7U0H - chains 1 and e of the 49 polymer chains in the assembly; structure by electron microscopy, 2.76 A resolution.

# Chain 1
Molecule: 25S rRNA
From: Saccharomyces cerevisiae BY4741
Sequence (3396 nucleotides; each row starts with the number of its first residue):
     1 GUUUGACCUC AAAUCAGGUA GGAGUACCCG CUGAACUUAA GCAUAUCAAU AAGCGGAGGA
    61 AAAGAAACCA ACCGGGAUUG CCUUAGUAAC GGCGAGUGAA GCGGCAAAAG CUCAAAUUUG
   121 AAAUCUGGUA CCUUCGGUGC CCGAGUUGUA AUUUGGAGAG GGCAACUUUG GGGCCGUUCC
   181 UUGUCUAUGU UCCUUGGAAC AGGACGUCAU AGAGGGUGAG AAUCCCGUGU GGCGAGGAGU
   241 GCGGUUCUUU GUAAAGUGCC UUCGAAGAGU CGAGUUGUUU GGGAAUGCAG CUCUAAGUGG
   301 GUGGUAAAUU CCAUCUAAAG CUAAAUAUUG GCGAGAGACC GAUAGCGAAC AAGUACAGUG
   361 AUGGAAAGAU GAAAAGAACU UUGAAAAGAG AGUGAAAAAG UACGUGAAAU UGUUGAAAGG
   421 GAAGGGCAUU UGAUCAGACA UGGUGUUUUG UGCCCUCUGC UCCUUGUGGG UAGGGGAAUC
   481 UCGCAUUUCA CUGGGCCAGC AUCAGUUUUG GUGGCAGGAU AAAUCCAUAG GAAUGUAGCU
   541 UGCCUCGGUA AGUAUUAUAG CCUGUGGGAA UACUGCCAGC UGGGACUGAG GACUGCGACG
   601 UAAGUCAAGG AUGCUGGCAU AAUGGUUAUA UGCCGCCCGU CUUGAAACAC GGACCAAGGA
   661 GUCUAACGUC UAUGCGAGUG UUUGGGUGUA AAACCCAUAC GCGUAAUGAA AGUGAACGUA
   721 GGUUGGGGCC UCGCAAGAGG UGCACAAUCG ACCGAUCCUG AUGUCUUCGG AUGGAUUUGA
   781 GUAAGAGCAU AGCUGUUGGG ACCCGAAAGA UGGUGAACUA UGCCUGAAUA GGGUGAAGCC
   841 AGAGGAAACU CUGGUGGAGG CUCGUAGCGG UUCUGACGUG CAAAUCGAUC GUCGAAUUUG
   901 GGUAUAGGGG CGAAAGACUA AUCGAACCAU CUAGUAGCUG GUUCCUGCCG AAGUUUCCCU
   961 CAGGAUAGCA GAAGCUCGUA UCAGUUUUAU GAGGUAAAGC GAAUGAUUAG AGGUUCCGGG
  1021 GUCGAAAUGA CCUUGACCUA UUCUCAAACU UUAAAUAUGU AAGAAGUCCU UGUUACUUAA
  1081 UUGAACGUGG ACAUUUGAAU GAAGAGCUUU UAGUGGGCCA UUUUUGGUAA GCAGAACUGG
  1141 CGAUGCGGGA UGAACCGAAC GUAGAGUUAA GGUGCCGGAA UACACGCUCA UCAGACACCA
  1201 CAAAAGGUGU UAGUUCAUCU AGACAGCCGG ACGGUGGCCA UGGAAGUCGG AAUCCGCUAA
  1261 GGAGUGUGUA ACAACUCACC GGCCGAAUGA ACUAGCCCUG AAAAUGGAUG GCGCUCAAGC
  1321 GUGUUACCUA UACUCUACCG UCAGGGUUGA UAUGAUGCCC UGACGAGUAG GCAGGCGUGG
  1381 AGGUCAGUGA CGAAGCCUAG ACCGUAAGGU CGGGUCGAAC GGCCUCUAGU GCAGAUCUUG
  1441 GUGGUAGUAG CAAAUAUUCA AAUGAGAACU UUGAAGACUG AAGUGGGGAA AGGUUCCACG
  1501 UCAACAGCAG UUGGACGUGG GUUAGUCGAU CCUAAGAGAU GGGGAAGCUC CGUUUCAAAG
  1561 GCCUGAUUUU AUGCAGGCCA CCAUCGAAAG GGAAUCCGGU UAAGAUUCCG GAACCUGGAU
  1621 AUGGAUUCUU CACGGUAACG UAACUGAAUG UGGAGACGUC GGCGCGAGCC CUGGGAGGAG
  1681 UUAUCUUUUC UUCUUAACAG CUUAUCACCC CGGAAUUGGU UUAUCCGGAG AUGGGGUCUU
  1741 AUGGCUGGAA GAGGCCAGCA CCUUUGCUGG CUCCGGUGCG CUUGUGACGG CCCGUGAAAA
  1801 UCCACAGGAA GGAAUAGUUU UCAUGCCAGG UCGUACUGAU AACCGCAGCA GGUCUCCAAG
  1861 GUGAACAGCC UCUAGUUGAU AGAAUAAUGU AGAUAAGGGA AGUCGGCAAA AUAGAUCCGU
  1921 AACUUCGGGA UAAGGAUUGG CUCUAAGGGU CGGGUAGUGA GGGCCUUGGU CAGACGCAGC
  1981 GGGCGUGCUU GUGGACUGCU UGGUGGGGCU UGCUCUGCUA GGCGGACUAC UUGCGUGCCU
  2041 UGUUGUAGAC GGCCUUGGUA GGUCUCUUGU AGACCGUCGC UUGCUACAAU UAACGAUCAA
  2101 CUUAGAACUG GUACGGACAA GGGGAAUCUG ACUGUCUAAU UAAAACAUAG CAUUGCGAUG
  2161 GUCAGAAAGU GAUGUUGACG CAAUGUGAUU UCUGCCCAGU GCUCUGAAUG UCAAAGUGAA
  2221 GAAAUUCAAC CAAGCGCGGG UAAACGGCGG GAGUAACUAU GACUCUCUUA AGGUAGCCAA
  2281 AUGCCUCGUC AUCUAAUUAG UGACGCGCAU GAAUGGAUUA ACGAGAUUCC CACUGUCCCU
  2341 AUCUACUAUC UAGCGAAACC ACAGCCAAGG GAACGGGCUU GGCAGAAUCA GCGGGGAAAG
  2401 AAGACCCUGU UGAGCUUGAC UCUAGUUUGA CAUUGUGAAG AGACAUAGAG GGUGUAGAAU
  2461 AAGUGGGAGC UUCGGCGCCA GUGAAAUACC ACUACCUUUA UAGUUUCUUU ACUUAUUCAA
  2521 UGAAGCGGAG CUGGAAUUCA UUUUCCACGU UCUAGCAUUC AAGGUCCCAU UCGGGGCUGA
  2581 UCCGGGUUGA AGACAUUGUC AGGUGGGGAG UUUGGCUGGG GCGGCACAUC UGUUAAACGA
  2641 UAACGCAGAU GUCCUAAGGG GGGCUCAUGG AGAACAGAAA UCUCCAGUAG AACAAAAGGG
  2701 UAAAAGCCCC CUUGAUUUUG AUUUUCAGUG UGAAUACAAA CCAUGAAAGU GUGGCCUAUC
  2761 GAUCCUUUAG UCCCUCGGAA UUUGAGGCUA GAGGUGCCAG AAAAGUUACC ACAGGGAUAA
  2821 CUGGCUUGUG GCAGUCAAGC GUUCAUAGCG ACAUUGCUUU UUGAUUCUUC GAUGUCGGCU
  2881 CUUCCUAUCA UACCGAAGCA GAAUUCGGUA AGCGUUGGAU UGUUCACCCA CUAAUAGGGA
  2941 ACGUGAGCUG GGUUUAGACC GUCGUGAGAC AGGUUAGUUU UACCCUACUG AUGAAUGUUA
  3001 CCGCAAUAGU AAUUGAACUU AGUACGAGAG GAACAGUUCA UUCGGAUAAU UGGUUUUUGC
  3061 GGCUGUCUGA UCAGGCAUUG CCGCGAAGCU ACCAUCCGCU GGAUUAUGGC UGAACGCCUC
  3121 UAAGUCAGAA UCCAUGCUAG AACGCGGUGA UUUCUUUGCU CCACACAAUA UAGAUGGAUA
  3181 CGAAUAAGGC GUCCUUGUGG CGUCGCUGAA CCAUAGCAGG CUAGCAACGG UGCACUUGGC
  3241 GGAAAGGCCU UGGGUGCUUG CUGGCGAAUU GCAAUGUCAU UUUGCGUGGG GAUAAAUCAU
  3301 UUGUAUACGA CUUAGAUGUA CAACGGGGUA UUGUAAGCAG UAGAGUAGCC UUGUUGUUAC
  3361 GAUCUGCUGA GAUUAAGCCU UUGUUGUCUG AUUUGU
Not modelled in the structure: 1004-1046, 1063-1097, 1350-1353, 1977-2045, 2060-2075, 2193-2315, 2397-2404, 2418-2766, 2792-2802, 2867-2870, 2942-2946, 2951-2956, 2981

# Chain e
Name: 60S ribosomal protein L32
From: Saccharomyces cerevisiae BY4741
UniProtKB: P38061 (RL32_YEAST); numbering as in UniProt (aligned over 1-130)
Chain sequence (130 residues; row label = number of the first residue in the row):
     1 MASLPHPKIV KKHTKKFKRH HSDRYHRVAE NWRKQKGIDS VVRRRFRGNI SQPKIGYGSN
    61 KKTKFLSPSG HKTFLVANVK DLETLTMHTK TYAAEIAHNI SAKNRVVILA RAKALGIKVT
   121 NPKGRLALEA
Not modelled in the structure: 1, 128-130
UniProt features mapped onto this chain:
  - modified residue: Ser40 (Phosphoserine)

# Chain 1 / chain e interface
Residue-residue contacts (134; chain 1 residue first):
  A408(1) - His26(e)  hydrogen bond to the sugar
  A423(1) - Arg24(e)  hydrogen bond to the base
  G424(1) - Asp23(e)  hydrogen bond to the sugar
  G424(1) - Arg24(e)  hydrogen bond to the base
  G425(1) - Asp23(e)  sugar contact
  G425(1) - Gly48(e)  hydrogen bond to the base
  G425(1) - Ile50(e)  sugar contact
  C427(1) - Lys15(e)  phosphate contact
  G437(1) - Lys123(e)  phosphate contact
  G590(1) - Lys62(e)  salt bridge to the phosphate
  G591(1) - Lys62(e)  salt bridge to the phosphate
  C634(1) - Arg47(e)  hydrogen bond to the phosphate
  G635(1) - Arg47(e)  salt bridge to the phosphate
  G635(1) - Gly48(e)  sugar contact
  G635(1) - Asn49(e)  sugar contact
  C637(1) - His21(e)  phosphate contact
  C638(1) - His20(e)  phosphate contact
  C638(1) - His21(e)  hydrogen bond to the phosphate
  G639(1) - Ser40(e)  phosphate contact
  C641(1) - Asp39(e)  base contact
  C654(1) - Tyr25(e)  phosphate contact
  C654(1) - Arg27(e)  salt bridge to the phosphate
  C655(1) - His26(e)  phosphate contact
  C655(1) - Arg27(e)  salt bridge to the phosphate
  A656(1) - Arg27(e)  phosphate contact
  C944(1) - Arg33(e)  salt bridge to the phosphate
  C945(1) - Trp32(e)  hydrogen bond to the phosphate
  C945(1) - Arg33(e)  phosphate contact
  C945(1) - Lys34(e)  hydrogen bond to the phosphate
  C945(1) - Lys36(e)  salt bridge to the phosphate
  U946(1) - Trp32(e)  hydrogen bond to the phosphate
  U946(1) - Lys34(e)  phosphate contact
  U946(1) - Pro53(e)  phosphate contact
  G947(1) - Lys54(e)  phosphate contact
  G947(1) - Ile55(e)  hydrogen bond to the phosphate
  A1143(1) - Ile38(e)  sugar contact
  U1144(1) - Arg43(e)  salt bridge to the phosphate
  G1145(1) - Arg44(e)  salt bridge to the phosphate
  G1145(1) - Arg45(e)  hydrogen bond to the sugar
  G1145(1) - Phe46(e)  sugar contact
  C1146(1) - Phe46(e)  phosphate contact
  C1146(1) - Arg47(e)  salt bridge to the phosphate
  G1147(1) - Arg47(e)  salt bridge to the phosphate
  C1160(1) - Arg45(e)  base contact
  G1161(1) - Lys12(e)  base contact
  G1161(1) - Lys54(e)  hydrogen bond to the phosphate
  G1161(1) - Gly56(e)  hydrogen bond to the base
  U1162(1) - Lys12(e)  sugar contact
  U1162(1) - Lys54(e)  salt bridge to the phosphate
  U1162(1) - Gly56(e)  sugar contact
  U1162(1) - Tyr57(e)  phosphate contact
  C1338(1) - Lys12(e)  hydrogen bond to the base
  C1338(1) - Asn60(e)  phosphate contact
  C1339(1) - Lys12(e)  hydrogen bond to the sugar
  C1339(1) - Ile55(e)  hydrogen bond to the sugar
  C1339(1) - Gly56(e)  base contact
  C1339(1) - Gly58(e)  sugar contact
  C1339(1) - Ser59(e)  sugar contact
  C1339(1) - Asn60(e)  phosphate contact
  C1339(1) - Lys61(e)  salt bridge to the phosphate
  G1340(1) - Ile55(e)  sugar contact
  G1340(1) - Lys61(e)  salt bridge to the phosphate
  G1365(1) - Ile55(e)  base contact
  A1366(1) - Arg45(e)  hydrogen bond to the phosphate
  G1367(1) - Arg45(e)  salt bridge to the phosphate
  U1368(1) - Ile38(e)  sugar contact
  U1368(1) - Arg43(e)  sugar contact
  A1386(1) - Lys80(e)  phosphate contact
  G1387(1) - Ala77(e)  sugar contact
  G1387(1) - Asn78(e)  hydrogen bond to the phosphate
  U1388(1) - Ala77(e)  sugar contact
  U1388(1) - Asn78(e)  hydrogen bond to the phosphate
  U1388(1) - Asn99(e)  hydrogen bond to the sugar
  U1388(1) - Ile100(e)  sugar contact
  G1389(1) - Asn99(e)  sugar contact
  G1389(1) - Ile100(e)  phosphate contact
  G1389(1) - Ser101(e)  hydrogen bond to the phosphate
  G1389(1) - Asn104(e)  hydrogen bond to the phosphate
  A1390(1) - Ser101(e)  phosphate contact
  A1390(1) - Lys103(e)  phosphate contact
  C1391(1) - Ser101(e)  sugar contact
  C1391(1) - Lys103(e)  sugar contact
  G1392(1) - Ser101(e)  phosphate contact
  G1392(1) - Ala102(e)  hydrogen bond to the phosphate
  G1392(1) - Arg125(e)  salt bridge to the phosphate
  A1393(1) - Asn99(e)  phosphate contact
  A1393(1) - Arg125(e)  salt bridge to the phosphate
  A1394(1) - His98(e)  salt bridge to the phosphate
  A1394(1) - Asn99(e)  phosphate contact
  C1402(1) - Ser67(e)  sugar contact
  C1403(1) - Lys11(e)  salt bridge to the phosphate
  C1403(1) - Phe65(e)  phosphate contact
  C1403(1) - Leu66(e)  phosphate contact
  G1404(1) - Lys11(e)  salt bridge to the phosphate
  G1404(1) - Lys16(e)  hydrogen bond to the base
  G1404(1) - Ser59(e)  phosphate contact
  G1404(1) - Lys64(e)  phosphate contact
  G1404(1) - Phe65(e)  hydrogen bond to the phosphate
  U1405(1) - Phe17(e)  sugar contact
  U1405(1) - Pro53(e)  sugar contact
  U1405(1) - Lys54(e)  hydrogen bond to the base
  U1405(1) - Ile55(e)  base contact
  U1405(1) - Tyr57(e)  sugar contact
  U1405(1) - Gly58(e)  phosphate contact
  U1405(1) - Ser59(e)  hydrogen bond to the phosphate
  U1405(1) - Lys64(e)  salt bridge to the phosphate
  A1406(1) - Phe17(e)  phosphate contact
  A1406(1) - Trp32(e)  phosphate contact
  A1406(1) - Pro53(e)  sugar contact
  A1407(1) - Asn31(e)  phosphate contact
  A1407(1) - Trp32(e)  hydrogen bond to the phosphate
  A1407(1) - Arg33(e)  hydrogen bond to the phosphate
  G1408(1) - Lys16(e)  base contact
  G1408(1) - Asn31(e)  hydrogen bond to the phosphate
  G1408(1) - Arg33(e)  salt bridge to the phosphate
  U1410(1) - Leu75(e)  phosphate contact
  U1410(1) - Glu95(e)  hydrogen bond to the sugar
  C1411(1) - Leu75(e)  sugar contact
  C1411(1) - Glu95(e)  sugar contact
  C1411(1) - Ile96(e)  sugar contact
  C1411(1) - Ala97(e)  phosphate contact
  C1411(1) - His98(e)  salt bridge to the phosphate
  C1411(1) - Asn121(e)  hydrogen bond to the phosphate
  G1412(1) - His98(e)  phosphate contact
  G1412(1) - Arg105(e)  salt bridge to the phosphate
  G1412(1) - Asn121(e)  phosphate contact
  G1412(1) - Gly124(e)  phosphate contact
  G1413(1) - Gly124(e)  phosphate contact
  G1413(1) - Arg125(e)  hydrogen bond to the phosphate
  A1433(1) - Arg19(e)  salt bridge to the phosphate
  A1433(1) - Tyr25(e)  base contact
  A1433(1) - Arg27(e)  hydrogen bond to the base
  A1433(1) - Val28(e)  base contact
  A2361(1) - Tyr25(e)  sugar contact
Interface residues without a listed pair, chain 1 (67 interface residues in all): A409, G426, A438, A440, U441, U626, U640, G652, A1163
Interface residues without a listed pair, chain e (70 interface residues in all): Ala2, His13, Thr14, Gln35, Gly37, Thr63, Pro68

# In short
The interface between chain 1 and chain e involves 67 residues on one side and 70 on the other; the contacts
include 35 hydrogen bonds and 25 salt bridges. Among the polar pairs are A423(1)-Arg24(e), G424(1)-Arg24(e)
and G425(1)-Gly48(e).
Chain 1 is 25S rRNA and chain e is 60S ribosomal protein L32, both from Saccharomyces cerevisiae BY4741; the
structure, State NE1 nucleolar 60S ribosome biogenesis intermediate - Overall model, was determined by
electron microscopy (same publication as 7NAD and 7R72).
